PDB entry 9AVJ | electron microscopy, 3.72 A resolution | chains A and G of the 7 polymer chains in the assembly

# Chain A
Name: ATP synthase subunit alpha
Organism: Bacillus sp. PS3
Notes: EC 7.1.2.2
UniProt: A0A0M3VGF9 (A0A0M3VGF9_BACP3); residues 26-499 here = UniProt positions 26-499
Chain sequence (474 residues; each row starts with the number of its first residue):
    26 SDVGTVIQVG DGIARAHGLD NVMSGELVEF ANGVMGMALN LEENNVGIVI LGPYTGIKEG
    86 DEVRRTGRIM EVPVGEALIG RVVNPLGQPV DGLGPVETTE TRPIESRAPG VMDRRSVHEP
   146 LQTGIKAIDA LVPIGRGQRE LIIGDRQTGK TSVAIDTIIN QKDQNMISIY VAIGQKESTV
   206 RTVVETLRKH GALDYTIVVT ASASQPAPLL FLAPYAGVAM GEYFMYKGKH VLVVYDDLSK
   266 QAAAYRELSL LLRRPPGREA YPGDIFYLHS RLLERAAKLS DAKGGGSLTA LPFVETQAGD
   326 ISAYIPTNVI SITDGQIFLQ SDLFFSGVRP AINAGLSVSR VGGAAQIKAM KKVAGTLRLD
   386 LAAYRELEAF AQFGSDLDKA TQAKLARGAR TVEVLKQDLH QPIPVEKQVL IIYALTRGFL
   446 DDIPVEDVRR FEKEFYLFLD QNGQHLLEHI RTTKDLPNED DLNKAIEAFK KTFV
Unresolved in the structure: 26-27, 401-403
Differences from the reference sequence: conflict Ser-193 (Cys in A0A0M3VGF9), Phe-463 (Trp in A0A0M3VGF9)
Ion coordination: Mg2+: Thr-176 (together with AMP-PNP)
Residues lining bound ligands: AMP-PNP (ANP; phosphoaminophosphonic acid-adenylate ester): Arg-171, Gln-172, Thr-173, Gly-174, Lys-175, Thr-176, Ser-177, Asp-261, Arg-354, Pro-355, Gln-422, Asp-423, Leu-424

# Chain G
Name: ATP synthase gamma chain
Organism: Bacillus sp. PS3
UniProt: A0A0M4TPJ7 (A0A0M4TPJ7_BACP3); residues 2-283 here correspond to UniProt positions 3-284 (UniProt number = residue number + 1)
Chain sequence (282 residues; row label = number of the first residue in the row):
     2 SLRDIKTRIN ATKKTSQITK AMEMVSTSKL NRAEQNAKSF VPYMEKIQEV VANVALGAGG
    62 ASHPMLVSRP VKKTGYLVIT SDRGLAGAYN SNVLRLVYQT IQKRHACPDE YAIIVIGRVG
   122 LSFFRKRNMP VILDITRLPD QPSFADIKEI ARKTVGLFAD GTFDELYMYY NHYVSAIQQE
   182 VTERKLLPLC DLAENKQRTV YEFEPSQEEI LDVLLPQYAE SLIYGALLDA KASEHAARMT
   242 AMKNATDNAN ELIRTLTLSY NRARQAAITQ EITEIVAGAN AL
Unresolved in the structure: 52-75, 106-114, 131-133, 146-167, 186-215
Differences from the reference sequence: conflict Cys-108 (Ser109 in A0A0M4TPJ7), Cys-191 (Thr192 in A0A0M4TPJ7)

# Chain A / chain G interface
Residue-residue contacts (8):
  Arg-278(A) with Leu-283(G), hydrogen bond (side chain-backbone)
  Pro-281(A) with Ile-276(G), hydrophobic
  Gly-282(A) with Ile-273(G)
  Arg-283(A) with Ile-273(G)
  Ala-394(A) with Ile-19(G)
  Phe-395(A) with Gln-18(G); Ala-22(G)
  Phe-398(A) with Ile-19(G), hydrophobic
Interface residues without a listed pair, chain A (8 interface residues in all): Glu-284
Interface residues without a listed pair, chain G (9 interface residues in all): Ile-269, Glu-272, Ala-280

# Summary
8 residues of chain A and 9 residues of chain G are in contact, with 1 hydrogen bond. Its one hydrogen-bonded
contact is Arg-278(A)/Leu-283(G). Ligands of chain A: AMP-PNP.
Chain A is ATP synthase subunit alpha and chain G is ATP synthase gamma chain, both from Bacillus sp. PS3; the
structure, PS3 F1 ATPase Wild type, was determined by electron microscopy, deposited together with 8U1H.
